Entry 4JI5 (X-ray diffraction, 3.85 A resolution); this record covers chains A and M of the 21 polymer chains in the assembly.

== Chain A ==
Molecule: 16S rRNA
Organism: Thermus thermophilus
Sequence (1522 nucleotides; row label = number of the first residue in the row; note: 42 numbers in that range are skipped by the numbering (no residue carries them; nothing is unmodelled there); a row labelled like 190A-190L holds insertion residues (190A, then the next letters in order); numbering starts at 0):
     0 UUUGUUGGAG AGUUUGAUCC UGGCUCAGGG UGAACGCUGG CGGCGUGCCU AAGACAUGCA
    60 AGUCGUGCGG G
    73 CCGCGGGGUU UU
    88 ACUCCG
    95 UGGUC
   101 AGCGGCGGAC GGGUGAGUAA CGCGUGGGU
  129A G
   130 ACCUACCCGG AAGAGGGGGA CAACCCGGGG AAACUCGGGC UAAUCCCCCA UGUGGACCCG
   190 C
190A-190L CCCUUGGGGUGU
   191 GUCCAAAGGG CUUU
   216 GCCCGCUUCC GGAUGGGCCC GCGUCCCAUC AGCUAGUUGG UGGGGUAAUG GCCCACCAAG
   276 GCGACGACGG GUAGCCGGUC UGAGAGGAUG GCCGGCCACA GGGGCACUGA GACACGGGCC
   336 CCACUCCUAC GGGAGGCAGC AGUUAGGAAU CUUCCGCAAU GGGCGCAAGC CUGACGGAGC
   396 GACGCCGCUU GGAGGAAGAA GCCCUUCGGG GUGUAAACUC CUGAA
   442 CCCGGGACGA AACCCCCGAC GA
   474 GGGGACUGAC GGUACCGGG
   494 GUAAUAGCGC CGGCCAACUC CGUGCCAGCA GCCGCGGUAA UACGGAGGGC GCGAGCGUUA
   554 CCCGGAUUCA CUGGGCGUAA AGGGCGUGUA GGCGGCCUGG GGCGUCCCAU GUGAAAGACC
   614 ACGGCUCAAC CGUGGGGGAG CGUGGGAUAC GCUCAGGCUA GACGGUGGGA GAGGGUGGUG
   674 GAAUUCCCGG AGUAGCGGUG AAAUGCGCAG AUACCGGGAG GAACGCCGAU GGCGAAGGCA
   734 GCCACCUGGU CCACCCGUGA CGCUGAGGCG CGAAAGCGUG GGGAGCAAAC CGGAUUAGAU
   794 ACCCGGGUAG UCCACGCCCU AAACGAUGCG CGCUAGGUCU CUGGGUCU
   848 CCUGGGGGCC GAAGCUAACG CGUUAAGCGC GCCGCCUGGG GAGUACGGCC GCAAGGCUGA
   908 AACUCAAAGG AAUUGACGGG GGCCCGCACA AGCGGUGGAG CAUGUGGUUU AAUUCGAAGX
   968 AACGCGAAGA ACCUUACCAG GCCUUGACAU GCUAGG
 1003A G
  1004 AACCCGGGUG AAAGCCUGGG GUGCCCC
1030A-1030D GCGA
  1031 GGGGAGCCCU AGCACAGGUG CUGCAUGGCC GUCGUCAGCU CGUGCCGUGA GGUGUUGGGU
  1091 UAAGUCCCGC AACGAGCGCA ACCCCCGCCG UUAGUUGCCA GCGGUUCGGC CGGGCACUCU
  1151 AACGGGACUG CCCGCGAAA
  1171 GCGGGAGGAA GGAGGGGACG ACGUCUGGUC AGCAUGGCCC UUACGGCCUG GGCGACACAC
  1231 GUGCUACAAU GCCCACUACA AAGCGAUGCC ACCCGGCAAC GGGGAGCUAA UCGCAAAAAG
  1291 GUGGGCCCAG UUCGGAUUGG GGUCUGCAAC CCGACCCCAU GAAGCCGGAA UCGCUAGUAA
  1351 UCGCGGAUCA G
 1361A C
  1362 CAUGCCGCGG UGAAUACGUU CCCGGGCCUU GUACACACXG CCXGUXACGC CAUGGGAGCG
  1422 GGCUCUACCC GAAGUCGCCG GG
  1446 AGCCUACGGG
  1459 CAGGCGCCGA GGGUAGGGCC CGUGACUGGG GCGAAGUCGU AACAAGGUAG CUGUACCGGA
  1519 AGGUGCGGCU GGAUCCACUC CUUUCU
Unresolved in the structure: 0-2, 1534-1538
Differences from the reference sequence: conflict C1534 (A2157 in M26923.1), A1535 (C2158 in M26923.1)
Modified residues: PSU (pseudouridine-5'-monophosphate) at position 516, 7MG (7N-methyl-8-hydroguanosine-5'-monophosphate) at position 527, M2G (N2-dimethylguanosine-5'-monophosphate) at position 966, 5MC (5-methylcytidine-5'-monophosphate) at position 967, 2MG (2N-methylguanosine-5'-monophosphate) at position 1207, 5MC (5-methylcytidine-5'-monophosphate) at position 1400, 4OC (4n,o2'-methylcytidine-5'-monophosphate) at position 1402, 5MC (5-methylcytidine-5'-monophosphate) at position 1404, 5MC (5-methylcytidine-5'-monophosphate) at position 1407, UR3 (3-methyluridine-5'-monophoshate) at position 1498, MA6 (6N-dimethyladenosine-5'-monophoshate) at position 1518, MA6 (6N-dimethyladenosine-5'-monophoshate) at position 1519, PSU (pseudouridine-5'-monophosphate) at position 1540, PSU (pseudouridine-5'-monophosphate) at position 1541
Metal / ion sites: Mg2+ site 1: G3 (shared with 1 residue of chain D); Mg2+ site 2: U12, G22; Mg2+ site 3 near G21 (its only coordinating residue here); Mg2+ site 4: A59, C386; Mg2+ site 5: G61, U62; Mg2+ site 6: G69, G70, U98; Mg2+ site 7: G117, G289; Mg2+ site 8: G124, U125, G236; Mg2+ site 9 near U129 (its only coordinating residue here); Mg2+ site 10 near G157 (its only coordinating residue here); Mg2+ site 11 near G167 (its only coordinating residue here); Mg2+ site 12: C174, C175; 69 more Mg2+ sites not listed
Reported in the primary citation:
  - contacts within the chain: G1410-C1490
  - mutagenesis - C1490U: increased growth

== Chain M ==
Protein: Ribosomal protein S13
Organism: Thermus thermophilus
UniProt: P80377 (RS13_THET8); residue numbers follow UniProt; this construct covers 1-126
Sequence (126 residues; numbered 1 to 126; the number before each row is that of its first residue):
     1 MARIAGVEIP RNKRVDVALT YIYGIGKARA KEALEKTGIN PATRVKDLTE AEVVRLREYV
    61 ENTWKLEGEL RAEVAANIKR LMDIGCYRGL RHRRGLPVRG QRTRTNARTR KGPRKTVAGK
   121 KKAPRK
Unresolved in the structure: 1, 120-126

== Chain A / chain M interface ==
Residue-residue contacts (85; chain A residue first):
  A946(A) - Arg114(M)  phosphate contact
  G947(A) - Arg108(M)  phosphate contact
  G947(A) - Thr109(M)  hydrogen bond to the phosphate
  C948(A) - Asn106(M)  phosphate contact
  C948(A) - Ala107(M)  phosphate contact
  C948(A) - Arg108(M)  hydrogen bond to the phosphate
  C948(A) - Thr109(M)  hydrogen bond to the phosphate
  A949(A) - Gln101(M)  phosphate contact
  A949(A) - Asn106(M)  hydrogen bond to the phosphate
  U950(A) - Arg102(M)  salt bridge to the phosphate
  U950(A) - Thr105(M)  hydrogen bond to the base
  U950(A) - Asn106(M)  base contact
  G951(A) - Arg102(M)  salt bridge to the phosphate
  G951(A) - Thr105(M)  base contact
  U952(A) - Arg104(M)  hydrogen bond to the base
  G953(A) - Arg104(M)  salt bridge to the phosphate
  G954(A) - Arg104(M)  hydrogen bond to the base
  A1225(A) - Gln101(M)  phosphate contact
  A1225(A) - Arg102(M)  phosphate contact
  A1225(A) - Thr103(M)  hydrogen bond to the phosphate
  A1225(A) - Arg104(M)  phosphate contact
  C1226(A) - Arg91(M)  salt bridge to the phosphate
  C1226(A) - Thr103(M)  hydrogen bond to the sugar
  C1226(A) - Arg104(M)  base contact
  C1226(A) - Lys111(M)  hydrogen bond to the sugar
  A1227(A) - Leu96(M)  phosphate contact
  A1227(A) - Lys111(M)  phosphate contact
  A1227(A) - Lys115(M)  hydrogen bond to the sugar
  A1227(A) - Val117(M)  base contact
  C1228(A) - Arg104(M)  hydrogen bond to the base
  C1228(A) - Arg108(M)  salt bridge to the phosphate
  C1228(A) - Lys111(M)  salt bridge to the phosphate
  C1228(A) - Pro113(M)  phosphate contact
  C1228(A) - Arg114(M)  phosphate contact
  C1228(A) - Lys115(M)  phosphate contact
  C1228(A) - Thr116(M)  phosphate contact
  C1228(A) - Val117(M)  hydrogen bond to the sugar
  A1229(A) - Arg104(M)  base contact
  A1229(A) - Arg114(M)  salt bridge to the phosphate
  A1229(A) - Thr116(M)  phosphate contact
  C1230(A) - Thr105(M)  base contact
  G1295(A) - Arg14(M)  hydrogen bond to the sugar
  C1296(A) - Arg44(M)  salt bridge to the phosphate
  C1297(A) - Arg44(M)  salt bridge to the phosphate
  U1301(A) - Lys13(M)  phosphate contact
  U1302(A) - Lys13(M)  salt bridge to the phosphate
  U1302(A) - Arg14(M)  hydrogen bond to the base
  U1302(A) - Val17(M)  base contact
  A1306(A) - Thr109(M)  hydrogen bond to the sugar
  U1307(A) - Gln101(M)  hydrogen bond to the phosphate
  U1307(A) - Thr109(M)  sugar contact
  U1307(A) - Arg110(M)  phosphate contact
  U1308(A) - His92(M)  hydrogen bond to the phosphate
  U1308(A) - Pro97(M)  phosphate contact
  U1308(A) - Val98(M)  hydrogen bond to the phosphate
  U1308(A) - Arg99(M)  salt bridge to the phosphate
  U1308(A) - Gln101(M)  hydrogen bond to the phosphate
  U1308(A) - Arg110(M)  salt bridge to the phosphate
  G1309(A) - Val74(M)  sugar contact
  G1309(A) - Asn77(M)  hydrogen bond to the sugar
  G1309(A) - Ile78(M)  sugar contact
  G1309(A) - Arg88(M)  salt bridge to the phosphate
  G1309(A) - His92(M)  salt bridge to the phosphate
  G1309(A) - Val98(M)  phosphate contact
  G1309(A) - Arg99(M)  salt bridge to the phosphate
  G1310(A) - Asn77(M)  sugar contact
  G1310(A) - Arg88(M)  salt bridge to the phosphate
  C1321(A) - Tyr87(M)  sugar contact
  C1322(A) - Gln101(M)  phosphate contact
  G1323(A) - Gly100(M)  phosphate contact
  C1328(A) - Ala28(M)  phosphate contact
  C1328(A) - Arg29(M)  phosphate contact
  A1329(A) - Tyr23(M)  phosphate contact
  A1329(A) - Gly24(M)  sugar contact
  A1329(A) - Ile25(M)  hydrogen bond to the phosphate
  A1329(A) - Gly26(M)  hydrogen bond to the phosphate
  A1329(A) - Ala28(M)  phosphate contact
  A1329(A) - Arg29(M)  hydrogen bond to the phosphate
  A1329(A) - Leu70(M)  sugar contact
  U1330(A) - Ile22(M)  phosphate contact
  U1330(A) - Tyr23(M)  phosphate contact
  U1330(A) - Ile25(M)  phosphate contact
  U1330(A) - Gly26(M)  phosphate contact
  G1331(A) - Tyr23(M)  phosphate contact
  A1332(A) - Thr109(M)  base contact
Interface residues without a listed pair, chain A (35 interface residues in all): G1224, C1320
Interface residues without a listed pair, chain M (46 interface residues in all): Thr20, Tyr21, Lys27, Arg71, Arg80, Ala118

== Summary ==
Chain A and chain M form an interface of 35 and 46 residues respectively; the contacts include 24 hydrogen
bonds and 16 salt bridges. Polar contacts include U950(A)-Thr105(M), U952(A)-Arg104(M) and G954(A)-Arg104(M).
U12(A) and G22(A) form the Mg2+ site 2. The paper reports that C1490U of chain A increases growth; contacts
within the chain involving C1490(A) and G1410(A).
Here chain A is 16S rRNA and chain M is Ribosomal protein S13, both from Thermus thermophilus. Entry 4JI5
(Crystal Structure of 30S ribosomal subunit from Thermus thermophilus) was determined by X-ray diffraction
(same publication as 4JI0, 4JI1, 4JI2, 4JI3, 4JI4, 4JI6, 4JI7 and 4JI8).
